PDB entry 6JR1 | X-ray diffraction, 2.40 A resolution | chains C and J of the 10 polymer chains in the assembly

== Chain C ==
Molecule: Histone H2A type 1-B/E
Organism: Homo sapiens
UniProtKB: P04908 (H2A1B_HUMAN); residues 0-129 here correspond to UniProt positions 1-130 (UniProt number = residue number + 1)
Amino-acid sequence (133 residues; each row starts with the number of its first residue; numbers below 1 keep their minus sign (Gly-3 is residue -3)):
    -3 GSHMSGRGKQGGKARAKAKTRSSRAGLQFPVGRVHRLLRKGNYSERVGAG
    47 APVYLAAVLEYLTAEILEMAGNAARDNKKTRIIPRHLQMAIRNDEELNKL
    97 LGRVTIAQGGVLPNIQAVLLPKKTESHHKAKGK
Disordered / not traced: -3 to 10, 119-129
Sequence notes: expression tag (-3 to -1); engineered mutation Mse65 (Leu66 in P04908), Mse85 (Leu86 in P04908)
Modified / non-standard residues: Mse0 (selenomethionine); Mse65 (selenomethionine); Mse85 (selenomethionine)
Curated features (UniProtKB/Swiss-Prot):
  - modified residue: Ser1 (N-acetylserine), Arg3 (Citrulline), Lys5 (N6-(2-hydroxyisobutyryl)lysine), Lys9 (N6-(2-hydroxyisobutyryl)lysine), Lys13 (N6-(beta-hydroxybutyryl)lysine), Lys36 (N6-(2-hydroxyisobutyryl)lysine), Lys74 (N6-(2-hydroxyisobutyryl)lysine), Lys75 (N6-(2-hydroxyisobutyryl)lysine), Lys95 (N6-(2-hydroxyisobutyryl)lysine), Gln104 (N5-methylglutamine), Lys118 (N6-(2-hydroxyisobutyryl)lysine), Lys119 (N6-crotonyllysine), Thr120 (Phosphothreonine), Lys125 (N6-crotonyllysine)
  - cross-link (Glycyl lysine isopeptide (Lys-Gly)): Lys13 (interchain with G-Cter in ubiquitin), Lys15 (interchain with G-Cter in ubiquitin), Lys119 (interchain with G-Cter in ubiquitin)

== Chain J ==
Molecule: 146-nt DNA strand
Organism: Homo sapiens
Sequence (146 nucleotides; numbered 147 to 292; the number before each row is that of its first residue):
   147 ATCAATATCCACCTGCAGATTCTACCAAAAGTGTATTTGGAAACTGCTCC
   197 ATCAAAAGGCATGTTCAGCTGAATTCAGCTGAACATGCCTTTTGATGGAG
   247 CAGTTTCCAAATACACTTTTGGTAGAATCTGCAGGTGGATATTGAT
Ion coordination: Mn2+ site 1: DG185, DG186; Mn2+ site 2 near DG217 (its only coordinating residue here); Mn2+ site 3 near DG267 (its only coordinating residue here); Mn2+ site 4 near DG280 (its only coordinating residue here)

== Interface between chain C and chain J ==
Contacting residue pairs (18):
  Arg11(C) with DT263(J), hydrogen bond to the base; DT264(J), hydrogen bond to the sugar
  Lys13(C) with DT266(J), phosphate contact
  Thr16(C) with DG267(J), sugar contact
  Arg29(C) with DG268(J), hydrogen bond to the phosphate; DT269(J), salt bridge to the phosphate
  Arg42(C) with DT258(J), hydrogen bond to the sugar; DA259(J), phosphate contact
  Val43(C) with DT258(J), sugar contact; DA259(J), hydrogen bond to the phosphate
  Gly44(C) with DT258(J), phosphate contact
  Ala45(C) with DT258(J), hydrogen bond to the phosphate
  Lys75(C) with DC278(J), phosphate contact; DA279(J), salt bridge to the phosphate
  Thr76(C) with DG277(J), hydrogen bond to the phosphate; DC278(J), hydrogen bond to the phosphate
  Arg77(C) with DG277(J), hydrogen bond to the sugar; DC278(J), salt bridge to the phosphate
Also at the interface, not in a pair above, chain C (15 interface residues in all): Ala14, Pro26, His31, Glu41
Also at the interface, not in a pair above, chain J (13 interface residues in all): DA257, DT265

== Overview ==
The interface between chain C and chain J involves 15 residues on one side and 13 on the other, with 9
hydrogen bonds and 3 salt bridges. Polar pairs include Arg11(C)-DT263(J), Arg11(C)-DT264(J) and
Arg42(C)-DT258(J). The Mn2+ site 1 is built by DG185(J) and DG186(J).
Here chain C is Histone H2A type 1-B/E and chain J is a 146-nt DNA strand, both from Homo sapiens. Entry 6JR1
(Crystal structure of the human nucleosome phased with 16 selenium atoms) was determined by X-ray diffraction
(same publication as 6JR0).
